Entry 3DLZ (X-ray diffraction, 1.85 A resolution); this record covers chain A.

# Chain A
Protein: Serine/threonine-protein kinase haspin
From: Homo sapiens
Notes: EC 2.7.11.1; fragment: Protein kinase domain: Residues 465-798
Reference sequence: Q8TF76 (HASP_HUMAN); residue numbers follow UniProt; this construct covers 465-798
Sequence (357 residues; each row starts with the number of its first residue):
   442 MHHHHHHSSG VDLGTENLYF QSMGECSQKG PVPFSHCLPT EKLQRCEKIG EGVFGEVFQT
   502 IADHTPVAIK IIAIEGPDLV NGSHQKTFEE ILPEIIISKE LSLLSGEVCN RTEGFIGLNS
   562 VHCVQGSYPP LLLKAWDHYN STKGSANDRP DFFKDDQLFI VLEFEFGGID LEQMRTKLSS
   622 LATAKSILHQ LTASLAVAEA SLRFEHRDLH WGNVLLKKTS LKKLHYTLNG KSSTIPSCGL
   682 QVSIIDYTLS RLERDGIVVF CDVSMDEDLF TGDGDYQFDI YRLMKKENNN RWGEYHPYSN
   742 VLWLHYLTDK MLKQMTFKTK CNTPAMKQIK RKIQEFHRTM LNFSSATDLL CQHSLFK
Not modelled in the structure: 442-469
Differences from the reference sequence: expression tag (442-464)
Curated features (UniProtKB/Swiss-Prot):
  - active site: D649 (Proton acceptor)
  - binding site (ATP): I490 to V498, K511, E606 to D611, D649 to N654, D687 to T689
  - mutagenesis: E492 (E492A: Markedly reduced affinity for histone H3 and reduced histone H3 phosphorylation), K511 (K511A: Strongly reduced enzyme activity), H651 (H651A: Strongly reduced enzyme activity, markedly reduced affinity for histone H3), D707 (D707L: Markedly reduced affinity for histone H3 and reduced histone H3 phosphorylation), D709 (D709N: Markedly reduced affinity for histone H3 and reduced histone H3 phosphorylation), G713 (G713F: Markedly reduced affinity for histone H3 and reduced histone H3 phosphorylation), D716 (D716L: Markedly reduced histone H3 phosphorylation)
Ion coordination: Mg2+: Q718, Y747
Small-molecule neighbours: adenosine monophosphate (AMP): I490, G491, E492, F495, V498, A509, K511, I557, F605, E606, F607, G608, G609, D611, Q614, H651, G653, N654, L656, I686, D687
From the paper describing this entry:
  - contacts within the chain: K511-E535 (salt bridge)
  - binding site for adenosine monophosphate: K511, E606, G608
  - mutagenesis - K511A, H651A: decreased catalytic activity
  - Mg2+ coordination: D716, Q718, Y747

# Overview
Chain A binds adenosine monophosphate. Q718 and Y747 coordinate Mg2+. From UniProt: active-site residue D649,
25 ATP-binding residues and 7 mutagenesis sites. From the paper: a binding site for adenosine monophosphate at
K511, E606 and G608; K511A and H651A reduce catalytic activity.
Chain A is Serine/threonine-protein kinase haspin (Homo sapiens); the structure, Crystal structure of human
haspin in complex with AMP, was determined by X-ray diffraction (same publication as 3IQ7 and 2VUW).
